Entry 6DOR (X-ray diffraction, 1.50 A resolution); this record covers chains A and C of the 4 polymer chains in the assembly.

Chain A:
Molecule: Ribonuclease H
Source organism: Bacillus halodurans
Notes: EC 3.1.26.4; fragment: catalytic domain
Reference sequence: Q9KEI9 (RNH1_BACHD); residue numbers follow UniProt; this construct covers 61-196
Sequence (136 residues; row label = number of the first residue in the row):
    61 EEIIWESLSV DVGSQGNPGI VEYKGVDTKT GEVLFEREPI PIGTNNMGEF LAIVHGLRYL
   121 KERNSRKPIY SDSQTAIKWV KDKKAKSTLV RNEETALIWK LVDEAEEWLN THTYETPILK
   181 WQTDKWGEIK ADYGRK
Bound ions: Mg2+ site 1: Asp71, Glu109, Asp132 (shared with 1 residue of chain B; 1 residue of chain b); Mg2+ site 2: Asp71, Asp192 (shared with 1 residue of chain b); K+ site 1: Asp132, Glu188 (shared with 1 residue of chain b); K+ site 2: Asp192 (shared with 1 residue of chain b)
From the paper describing this entry:
  - Mg2+ coordination: Asp71, Glu109, Asp132, Asp192
  - catalytic residues: Asp71, Glu109, Asp132, Asp192
  - binding site for the 2-nt RNA strand: Lys196
  - conformationally variable residues (order/disorder transition): Lys196
  - contacts within the chain: Glu188-Lys196

Chain C:
Molecule: 6-nt DNA strand
Sequence (6 nucleotides; each row starts with the number of its first residue):
     1 CGATGT
Bound ions: K+: DT4, DG5

Chain A / chain C interface:
Contacting residue pairs (21):
  Asn77(A) - DA3(C)  hydrogen bond to the base
  Asn77(A) - DT4(C)  hydrogen bond to the sugar
  Pro78(A) - DA3(C)  phosphate contact
  Pro78(A) - DT4(C)  phosphate contact
  Thr104(A) - DT4(C)  phosphate contact
  Thr104(A) - DG5(C)  hydrogen bond to the phosphate
  Asn105(A) - DT4(C)  hydrogen bond to the base
  Asn106(A) - DT4(C)  hydrogen bond to the base
  Asn106(A) - DG5(C)  hydrogen bond to the phosphate
  Met107(A) - DG5(C)  phosphate contact
  Gln134(A) - DG5(C)  base contact
  Gln134(A) - DT6(C)  base contact
  Thr135(A) - DG5(C)  sugar contact
  Lys138(A) - DT6(C)  phosphate contact
  Trp139(A) - DG5(C)  phosphate contact
  Trp139(A) - DT6(C)  hydrogen bond to the phosphate
  Lys146(A) - DG5(C)  sugar contact
  Lys146(A) - DT6(C)  phosphate contact
  Ser147(A) - DG5(C)  hydrogen bond to the phosphate
  Thr148(A) - DG5(C)  hydrogen bond to the phosphate
  Leu149(A) - DG5(C)  phosphate contact
Also at the interface, not in a pair above, chain C (5 interface residues in all): DG2

Summary:
Chain A and chain C form an interface of 14 and 5 residues respectively, with 9 hydrogen bonds. Polar pairs
include Asn77(A)-DA3(C), Asn105(A)-DT4(C) and Asn106(A)-DT4(C). The Mg2+ site 1 is built by Asp71(A),
Glu109(A) and Asp132(A). The paper reports catalytic residues Asp71(A), Glu109(A) and Asp132(A) among others;
a binding site for the 2-nt RNA strand at Lys196(A).
Chain A is Ribonuclease H (Bacillus halodurans) and chain C is a 6-nt DNA strand; the structure, Crystal
Structure of Bacillus Halodurans Ribonuclease H1 in Complex with an RNA/DNA Hybrid: Reaction in 2 ..., was
determined by X-ray diffraction together with 6DMN, 6DMV, 6DO8, 6DO9, 6DOA, 6DOB and 46 further entries from
the same study.
